Entry 8DO8 (X-ray diffraction, 2.41 A resolution); this record covers chains C and F of the 3 polymer chains in the assembly.

# Chain C
Molecule: Autophagy-related protein 101
Organism: Homo sapiens
Reference sequence: Q9BSB4 (ATGA1_HUMAN); residue numbers follow UniProt; this construct covers 1-198
Chain sequence (218 residues; each row starts with the number of its first residue; numbers below 1 keep their minus sign (Gly-19 is residue -19)):
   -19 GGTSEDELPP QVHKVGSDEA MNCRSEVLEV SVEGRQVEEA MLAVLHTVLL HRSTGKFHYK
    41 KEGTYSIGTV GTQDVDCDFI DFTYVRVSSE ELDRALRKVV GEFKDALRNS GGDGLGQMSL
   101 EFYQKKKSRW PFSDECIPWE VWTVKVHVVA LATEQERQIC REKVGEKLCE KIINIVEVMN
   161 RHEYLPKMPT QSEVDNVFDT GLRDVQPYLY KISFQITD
Disordered / not traced: -19 to 2, 130-135
Sequence notes: expression tag (-19 to 0)
UniProt features mapped onto this chain:
  - region: Ile152 to Val156 (Important for interaction with ATG13)
  - mutagenesis: His31 (H31S: Impairs interaction with ATG13; when associated with R-54), Asp54 (D54R: Impairs interaction with ATG13; when associated with S-31), Ile152 (I152D: Abolishes interaction with ATG13; when associated with D-153 and D-156), Ile153 (I153D: Abolishes interaction with ATG13; when associated with D-152 and D-156), Val156 (V156D: Abolishes interaction with ATG13; when associated with D-152 and D-152)

# Chain F
Molecule: Autophagy-related protein 101
Organism: Homo sapiens
Reference sequence: Q9BSB4 (ATGA1_HUMAN); residues 845-1042 here correspond to UniProt positions 1-198 (UniProt number = residue number - 844)
Chain sequence (218 residues; row label = number of the first residue in the row):
   825 GGTSEDELPP QVHKVGSDEA MNCRSEVLEV SVEGRQVEEA MLAVLHTVLL HRSTGKFHYK
   885 KEGTYSIGTV GTQDVDCDFI DFTYVRVSSE ELDRALRKVV GEFKDALRNS GGDGLGQMSL
   945 EFYQKKKSRW PFSDECIPWE VWTVKVHVVA LATEQERQIC REKVGEKLCE KIINIVEVMN
  1005 RHEYLPKMPT QSEVDNVFDT GLRDVQPYLY KISFQITD
Disordered / not traced: 825-831, 840-1042
Sequence notes: expression tag (825-844)
UniProt features mapped onto this chain:
  - region: Ile996 to Val1000 (Important for interaction with ATG13)
Reported in the primary citation:
  - mutagenesis - L832A, Q835A, V836A, V839A: unchanged binding to ATG13HORMA:ATG101

# Chain C / chain F interface
Pairs across the interface (8):
  Gly43(C) - His837(F)
  Gly43(C) - Lys838(F)
  Gly43(C) - Val839(F)  hydrogen bond (backbone-backbone)
  Thr44(C) - His837(F)
  Tyr45(C) - Val836(F)
  Tyr45(C) - His837(F)  hydrogen bond (backbone-backbone)
  Ser46(C) - Gln835(F)
  Ile47(C) - His837(F)
Interface residues without a listed pair, chain C (7 interface residues in all): Met168, Pro169

# Summary
Chain C and chain F form an interface of 7 and 5 residues respectively; the contacts include 2 hydrogen bonds.
Main-chain hydrogen bonds include Gly43(C)-Val839(F) and Tyr45(C)-His837(F). Curated annotation (UniProt)
lists 5 mutagenesis sites on chain C. From the paper: L832A, Q835A and V836A of chain F, among others, leave
binding to ATG13HORMA:ATG101 unchanged.
Chain C and chain F are both Autophagy-related protein 101 (Homo sapiens); the structure, Crystal structure
ATG9 HDIR in complex with the ATG13:ATG101 HORMA dimer, was determined by X-ray diffraction.
